5VGZ - chains Y and e of the 17 polymer chains in the assembly; structure by electron microscopy, 4.50 A resolution (low resolution: residue-level contacts below are approximate; hydrogen-bond / salt-bridge calls are withheld).

Chain Y:
Protein: 26S proteasome non-ATPase regulatory subunit 6
Source organism: Homo sapiens
Reference sequence: Q15008 (PSMD6_HUMAN); residues 12-389 here = UniProt positions 12-389
Sequence (378 residues; numbered 12 to 389; the number before each row is that of its first residue):
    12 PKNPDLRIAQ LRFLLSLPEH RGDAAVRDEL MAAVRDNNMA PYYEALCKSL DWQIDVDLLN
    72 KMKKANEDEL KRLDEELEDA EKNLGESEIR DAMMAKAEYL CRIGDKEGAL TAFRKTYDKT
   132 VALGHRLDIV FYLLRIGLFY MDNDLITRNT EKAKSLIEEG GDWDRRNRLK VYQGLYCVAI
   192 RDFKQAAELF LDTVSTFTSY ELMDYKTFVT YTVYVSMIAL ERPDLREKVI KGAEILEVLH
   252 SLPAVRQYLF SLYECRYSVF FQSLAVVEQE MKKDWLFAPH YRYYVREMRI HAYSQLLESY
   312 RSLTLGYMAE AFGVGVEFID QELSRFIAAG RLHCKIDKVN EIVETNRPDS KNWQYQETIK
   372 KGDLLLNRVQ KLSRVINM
From the paper describing this entry:
  - conformationally variable residues (helix shift): Pro359

Chain e:
Protein: 26S proteasome complex subunit SEM1
Source organism: Homo sapiens
Reference sequence: P60896 (SEM1_HUMAN); residue numbers follow UniProt; this construct covers 1-70
Sequence (70 residues; row label = number of the first residue in the row):
     1 MSEKKQPVDL GLLEEDDEFE EFPAEDWAGL DEDEDAHVWE DNWDDDNVED DFSNQLRAEL
    61 EKHGYKMETS

Interface between chain Y and chain e:
Contacting residue pairs - 33 pairs, chain Y then chain e:
  Ala190(Y) - His37(e)
  Ile191(Y) - Ala36(e)
  Ile191(Y) - His37(e)
  Arg192(Y) - His37(e)
  Arg192(Y) - Val38(e)
  Arg192(Y) - Asp41(e)
  Arg192(Y) - Asn42(e)
  Gln273(Y) - Met67(e)
  Leu275(Y) - Leu60(e)
  Glu279(Y) - Ala58(e)
  Glu279(Y) - Glu61(e)
  Gln280(Y) - Glu61(e)
  Lys283(Y) - Glu61(e)
  His291(Y) - His37(e)
  Tyr292(Y) - Arg57(e)
  Arg293(Y) - Asp45(e)
  Arg293(Y) - Val48(e)
  Arg293(Y) - Glu49(e)
  Arg293(Y) - Phe52(e)
  Arg293(Y) - Arg57(e)
  Tyr294(Y) - Asp41(e)
  Val296(Y) - Leu60(e)
  Arg297(Y) - Asp44(e)
  Arg297(Y) - Asp45(e)
  Arg297(Y) - Val48(e)
  Arg300(Y) - Leu60(e)
  Gly324(Y) - Met67(e)
  Val325(Y) - Ser70(e)
  Gly326(Y) - Ser70(e)
  Glu328(Y) - Ser70(e)
  Phe329(Y) - His63(e)
  Phe329(Y) - Lys66(e)
  Arg336(Y) - Phe52(e)
Also at the interface, not in a pair above, chain Y (25 interface residues in all): Met152, Asn154, Phe272, Pro290
Also at the interface, not in a pair above, chain e (21 interface residues in all): Glu32, Asp33, Asp35

Summary:
25 residues of chain Y and 21 residues of chain e are in contact. From the paper: conformational variability
at Pro359(Y).
Here chain Y is 26S proteasome non-ATPase regulatory subunit 6 and chain e is 26S proteasome complex subunit
SEM1, both from Homo sapiens. Entry 5VGZ (Conformational Landscape of the p28-Bound Human Proteasome
Regulatory Particle) was determined by electron microscopy together with 5VHF, 5VHH, 5VHI, 5VHJ, 5VHM, 5VHN
and 5 further entries from the same study.
